Entry 7C99 (electron microscopy, 3.36 A resolution); this record covers chains B and D of the 5 polymer chains in the assembly.

Chain B:
Molecule: Meiotic recombination protein DMC1/LIM15 homolog
Organism: Homo sapiens
UniProtKB: Q14565 (DMC1_HUMAN); numbering as in UniProt (aligned over 1-340)
Amino-acid sequence (340 residues; numbered 1 to 340; the number before each row is that of its first residue):
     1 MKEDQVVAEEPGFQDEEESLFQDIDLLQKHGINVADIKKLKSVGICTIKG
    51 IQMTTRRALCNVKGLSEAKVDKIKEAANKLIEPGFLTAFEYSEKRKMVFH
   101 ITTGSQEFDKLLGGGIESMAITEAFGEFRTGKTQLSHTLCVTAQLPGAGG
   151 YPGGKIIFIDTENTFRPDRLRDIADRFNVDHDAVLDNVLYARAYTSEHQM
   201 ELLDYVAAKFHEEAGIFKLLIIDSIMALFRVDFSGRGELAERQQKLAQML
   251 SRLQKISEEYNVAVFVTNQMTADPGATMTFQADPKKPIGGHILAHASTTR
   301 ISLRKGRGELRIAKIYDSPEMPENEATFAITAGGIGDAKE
Unresolved in the structure: 1-21, 277-283, 338-340
Bound ions: Ca2+: Glu162 (together with AMP-PNP)
Small-molecule neighbours:
  - AMP-PNP (ANP; phosphoaminophosphonic acid-adenylate ester), molecule 1: Phe128, Arg129, Thr130, Gly131, Lys132, Thr133, Gln134, Glu162, Arg169, Glu309, Arg311, Ile330, Thr331, Ala332
  - AMP-PNP (ANP), molecule 2: Ala294, His295, Ser297, Asp317, Ser318, Pro319, Glu320, Met321, Pro322, Glu323
Curated features (UniProtKB/Swiss-Prot):
  - binding site (ATP): Gly126 to Thr133
  - binding site (dsDNA): Arg230, Arg236, Arg242
  - binding site (ssDNA): Arg230, Phe233, Arg236, Arg242, Arg311
  - mutagenesis: Arg230 (R230A: Abolishes binding to ssDNA or dsDNA), Phe233 (F233A: Abolishes binding to ssDNA), Arg236 (R236A: Abolishes binding to ssDNA or dsDNA), Arg242 (R242A: Abolishes binding to ssDNA or dsDNA), Glu258 (E258A/Q: Decreases octamer stability), Arg311 (R311A: Abolishes binding to ssDNA)
What the authors report for this chain:
  - binding site for the 9-nt DNA strand (chain D): Arg242, Gln244
  - specificity-determining residues: Gln244, Pro274, Gly275

Chain D:
Molecule: 9-nt DNA strand
Sequence (9 nucleotides; row label = number of the first residue in the row):
     1 TTTTTTTTT

How chain B and chain D interact:
Pairs across the interface (20; chain B residue first):
  Arg230(B) - DT6(D)  salt bridge to the phosphate
  Leu239(B) - DT3(D)  base contact
  Leu239(B) - DT4(D)  sugar contact
  Ala240(B) - DT3(D)  base contact
  Arg242(B) - DT4(D)  phosphate contact
  Arg242(B) - DT5(D)  salt bridge to the phosphate
  Gln243(B) - DT3(D)  phosphate contact
  Gln244(B) - DT2(D)  phosphate contact
  Thr271(B) - DT6(D)  sugar contact
  Thr271(B) - DT7(D)  hydrogen bond to the phosphate
  Ala272(B) - DT6(D)  base contact
  Ala272(B) - DT7(D)  hydrogen bond to the phosphate
  Pro274(B) - DT6(D)  base contact
  Pro274(B) - DT7(D)  base contact
  Ile288(B) - DT5(D)  phosphate contact
  Gly289(B) - DT5(D)  hydrogen bond to the phosphate
  Gly290(B) - DT4(D)  phosphate contact
  Gly290(B) - DT5(D)  phosphate contact
  His291(B) - DT4(D)  hydrogen bond to the phosphate
  Ile292(B) - DT4(D)  hydrogen bond to the phosphate
Other interface residues (no listed pair), chain B (16 interface residues in all): Asp273, Lys286

In short:
Chain B and chain D form an interface of 16 and 6 residues respectively, with 5 hydrogen bonds and 2 salt
bridges. Polar pairs include Thr271(B)-DT7(D), Ala272(B)-DT7(D) and Gly289(B)-DT5(D). Ligands of chain B:
AMP-PNP. The paper reports a binding site for the 9-nt DNA strand (chain D) at Arg242(B) and Gln244(B);
specificity determinants Gln244(B), Pro274(B) and Gly275(B).
Chain B is Meiotic recombination protein DMC1/LIM15 homolog (Homo sapiens) and chain D is a 9-nt DNA strand;
the structure, Human DMC1 post-synaptic complexes with mismatched dsDNA, was determined by electron microscopy
together with 7C9C, 7C98, 7C9A and 7CGY from the same study.
